1IZR - chain A; structure by X-ray diffraction, 1.50 A resolution.

[Chain A]
Name: Ribonuclease A
Organism: Bos taurus
Notes: EC 3.1.27.5
UniProt: P61823 (RNAS1_BOVIN); residues 1-124 here correspond to UniProt positions 27-150 (UniProt number = residue number + 26)
Chain sequence (124 residues; each row starts with the number of its first residue):
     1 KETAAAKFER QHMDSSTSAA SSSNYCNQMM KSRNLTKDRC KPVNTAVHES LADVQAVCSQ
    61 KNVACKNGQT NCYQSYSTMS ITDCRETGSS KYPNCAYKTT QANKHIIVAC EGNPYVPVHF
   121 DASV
Sequence notes: engineered mutation A46 (Phe72 in P61823)
Swiss-Prot annotation at these positions:
  - active site: H12 (Proton acceptor), H119 (Proton donor)
  - binding site (substrate): K7, R10, K41 to T45, K66, R85
  - glycosylation: K1 (N-linked (Glc) (glycation) lysine), K7 (N-linked (Glc) (glycation) lysine), N34 (N-linked (GlcNAc...) asparagine), K37 (N-linked (Glc) (glycation) lysine), K41 (N-linked (Glc) (glycation) lysine)
Disulfides: C26-C84, C40-C95, C58-C110, C65-C72

[Overview]
From UniProt: active-site residues H12 and H119 and 9 substrate-binding residues.
Chain A is Ribonuclease A (Bos taurus); the structure, F46A mutant of bovine pancreatic ribonuclease A, was
determined by X-ray diffraction together with 1IZP and 1IZQ from the same study.
